PDB entry 4CAV | X-ray diffraction, 1.89 A resolution | chain A

== Chain A ==
Name: Glycylpeptide N-tetradecanoyltransferase
Source organism: Aspergillus fumigatus
Notes: EC 2.3.1.97
Reference sequence: Q9UVX3 (NMT_ASPFU); numbering as in UniProt (aligned over 86-492)
Chain sequence (411 residues; numbered 82 to 492; the number before each row is that of its first residue):
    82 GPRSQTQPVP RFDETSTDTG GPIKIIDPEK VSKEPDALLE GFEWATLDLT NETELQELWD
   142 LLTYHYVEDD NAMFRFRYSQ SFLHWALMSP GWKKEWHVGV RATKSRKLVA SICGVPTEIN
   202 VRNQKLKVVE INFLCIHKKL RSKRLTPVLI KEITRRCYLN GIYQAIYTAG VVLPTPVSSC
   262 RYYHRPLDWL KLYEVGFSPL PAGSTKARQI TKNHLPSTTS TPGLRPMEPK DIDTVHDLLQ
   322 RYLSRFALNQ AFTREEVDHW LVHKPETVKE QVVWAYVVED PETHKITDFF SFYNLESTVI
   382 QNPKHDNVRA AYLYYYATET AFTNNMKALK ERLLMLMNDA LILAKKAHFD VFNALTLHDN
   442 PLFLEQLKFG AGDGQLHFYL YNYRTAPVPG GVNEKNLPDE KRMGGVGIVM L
Not modelled in the structure: 82-100
Construct notes: expression tag (82-85)
Small-molecule neighbours:
  - 2XQ (3-[[3-methyl-2-[[2,3,4-tris(fluoranyl)phenoxy]methyl]-1-benzofuran-4-yl]oxy]-N-(pyridin-3-ylmethyl)propan-1-amine): Tyr147, Phe155, Phe157, Tyr159, Phe214, Tyr263, Tyr264, His265, Leu273, Val276, Phe278, Tyr374, Leu376, Ser378, Val389, Tyr393, Val432, Asn434, Ala435, Leu436, Met491, Leu492
  - tetradecanoyl-coa (MYA): His146, Tyr147, Val148, Ile193, Val210, Ile212, Asn213, Phe214, Leu215, Cys216, Ile217, Leu221, Arg222, Ser223, Lys224, Arg225, Leu226, Thr227, Pro228, Ile231, Ile234, Thr235, Cys238, Tyr239, Ile243, Tyr244, Gln245, Ala246, Tyr248, Thr249, Ala250, Val252, Leu254, Tyr462
Swiss-Prot annotation at these positions:
  - active site: Leu492 (Proton acceptor)
  - binding site (tetradecanoyl-CoA): Leu215 to Ile217, Ser223 to Thr227
From the paper describing this entry:
  - binding site for 2XQ: Phe155, Leu273, Phe278, Ser378, Val389, Val432
  - specificity-determining residues: Val389

== Overview ==
Ligands of chain A: compound 2XQ and tetradecanoyl-coa. From UniProt: active-site residue Leu492 and 8
tetradecanoyl-CoA-binding residues. From the paper: a binding site for 2XQ at Phe155, Leu273 and Phe278 among
others; the specificity determinant Val389.
Chain A is Glycylpeptide N-tetradecanoyltransferase (Aspergillus fumigatus); the structure, Crystal structure
of Aspergillus fumigatus N-myristoyl transferase in complex with myristoyl CoA and a benzofuran ligand ...,
was determined by X-ray diffraction together with 4CAW and 4CAX from the same study.
